Entry 4LF9 (X-ray diffraction, 3.28 A resolution); this record covers chains A and L of the 21 polymer chains in the assembly.

# Chain A
Molecule: 16S rRNA
From: Thermus thermophilus
Sequence (1522 nucleotides; numbered 0 to 1544 plus 19 insertion-coded residues; 42 numbers in that range are skipped by the numbering (no residue carries them; nothing is unmodelled there); the number before each row is that of its first residue; a row labelled like 190A-190L holds insertion residues (190A, then the next letters in order); numbering starts at 0):
     0 UUUGUUGGAG AGUUUGAUCC UGGCUCAGGG UGAACGCUGG CGGCGUGCCU AAGACAUGCA
    60 AGUCGUGCGG G
    73 CCGCGGGGUU UU
    88 ACUCCG
    95 UGGUC
   101 AGCGGCGGAC GGGUGAGUAA CGCGUGGGU
  129A G
   130 ACCUACCCGG AAGAGGGGGA CAACCCGGGG AAACUCGGGC UAAUCCCCCA UGUGGACCCG
   190 C
190A-190L CCCUUGGGGUGU
   191 GUCCAAAGGG CUUU
   216 GCCCGCUUCC GGAUGGGCCC GCGUCCCAUC AGCUAGUUGG UGGGGUAAUG GCCCACCAAG
   276 GCGACGACGG GUAGCCGGUC UGAGAGGAUG GCCGGCCACA GGGGCACUGA GACACGGGCC
   336 CCACUCCUAC GGGAGGCAGC AGUUAGGAAU CUUCCGCAAU GGGCGCAAGC CUGACGGAGC
   396 GACGCCGCUU GGAGGAAGAA GCCCUUCGGG GUGUAAACUC CUGAA
   442 CCCGGGACGA AACCCCCGAC GA
   474 GGGGACUGAC GGUACCGGG
   494 GUAAUAGCGC CGGCCAACUC CGUGCCAGCA GCCGCGGUAA UACGGAGGGC GCGAGCGUUA
   554 CCCGGAUUCA CUGGGCGUAA AGGGCGUGUA GGCGGCCUGG GGCGUCCCAU GUGAAAGACC
   614 ACGGCUCAAC CGUGGGGGAG CGUGGGAUAC GCUCAGGCUA GACGGUGGGA GAGGGUGGUG
   674 GAAUUCCCGG AGUAGCGGUG AAAUGCGCAG AUACCGGGAG GAACGCCGAU GGCGAAGGCA
   734 GCCACCUGGU CCACCCGUGA CGCUGAGGCG CGAAAGCGUG GGGAGCAAAC CGGAUUAGAU
   794 ACCCGGGUAG UCCACGCCCU AAACGAUGCG CGCUAGGUCU CUGGGUCU
   848 CCUGGGGGCC GAAGCUAACG CGUUAAGCGC GCCGCCUGGG GAGUACGGCC GCAAGGCUGA
   908 AACUCAAAGG AAUUGACGGG GGCCCGCACA AGCGGUGGAG CAUGUGGUUU AAUUCGAAGX
   968 AACGCGAAGA ACCUUACCAG GCCUUGACAU GCUAGG
 1003A G
  1004 AACCCGGGUG AAAGCCUGGG GUGCCCC
1030A-1030D GCGA
  1031 GGGGAGCCCU AGCACAGGUG CUGCAUGGCC GUCGUCAGCU CGUGCCGUGA GGUGUUGGGU
  1091 UAAGUCCCGC AACGAGCGCA ACCCCCGCCG UUAGUUGCCA GCGGUUCGGC CGGGCACUCU
  1151 AACGGGACUG CCCGCGAAA
  1171 GCGGGAGGAA GGAGGGGACG ACGUCUGGUC AGCAUGGCCC UUACGGCCUG GGCGACACAC
  1231 GUGCUACAAU GCCCACUACA AAGCGAUGCC ACCCGGCAAC GGGGAGCUAA UCGCAAAAAG
  1291 GUGGGCCCAG UUCGGAUUGG GGUCUGCAAC CCGACCCCAU GAAGCCGGAA UCGCUAGUAA
  1351 UCGCGGAUCA G
 1361A C
  1362 CAUGCCGCGG UGAAUACGUU CCCGGGCCUU GUACACACXG CCXGUXACGC CAUGGGAGCG
  1422 GGCUCUACCC GAAGUCGCCG GG
  1446 AGCCUACGGG
  1459 CAGGCGCCGA GGGUAGGGCC CGUGACUGGG GCGAAGUCGU AACAAGGUAG CUGUACCGGA
  1519 AGGUGCGGCU GGAUCCACUC CUUUCU
Not modelled in the structure: 0-4, 1534-1538
Construct notes: conflict C1534 (A2157 in M26923.1), A1535 (C2158 in M26923.1)
Modified / non-standard residues: PSU (pseudouridine-5'-monophosphate) at position 516, 7MG (7N-methyl-8-hydroguanosine-5'-monophosphate) at position 527, M2G (N2-dimethylguanosine-5'-monophosphate) at position 966, 5MC (5-methylcytidine-5'-monophosphate) at position 967, 2MG (2N-methylguanosine-5'-monophosphate) at position 1207, 5MC (5-methylcytidine-5'-monophosphate) at position 1400, 4OC (4n,o2'-methylcytidine-5'-monophosphate) at position 1402, 5MC (5-methylcytidine-5'-monophosphate) at position 1404, 5MC (5-methylcytidine-5'-monophosphate) at position 1407, UR3 (3-methyluridine-5'-monophoshate) at position 1498, MA6 (6N-dimethyladenosine-5'-monophoshate) at position 1518, MA6 (6N-dimethyladenosine-5'-monophoshate) at position 1519, PSU (pseudouridine-5'-monophosphate) at position 1540, PSU (pseudouridine-5'-monophosphate) at position 1541
Metal / ion sites: Mg2+ site 1: U12, G22; Mg2+ site 2: U12, A914; Mg2+ site 3 near G21 (its only coordinating residue here); Mg2+ site 4: C48, G115; Mg2+ site 5: A53, A353; Mg2+ site 6 near G105 (its only coordinating residue here); Mg2+ site 7: A116, G117, G289; Mg2+ site 8: C121, G124, U125, G236; Mg2+ site 9: C174, C175; Mg2+ site 10: U182, G183; Mg2+ site 11 near A195 (its only coordinating residue here); Mg2+ site 12 near U264 (its only coordinating residue here); 4 more K+ sites not listed; 64 more Mg2+ sites not listed
Small-molecule neighbours: gentamicin c1a (LLL; (2R,3R,4R,5R)-2-((1S,2S,3R,4S,6R)-4,6-diamino-3-((2R,3R,6S)-3-amino-6-(aminomethyl)-tetrahydro-2H-pyran-2-yloxy)-2-hydr oxycyclohexyloxy)-5-methyl-4-(methylamino)-tetrahydro-2H-pyran-3,5-diol): 5MC_1404, G1405, U1406, 5MC_1407, A1408, C1409, G1491, A1492, A1493, G1494, U1495

# Chain L
Name: ribosomal protein S12
From: Thermus thermophilus
UniProtKB: F6DEQ7 (F6DEQ7_THETG); numbering as in UniProt (aligned over 1-135)
Amino-acid sequence (135 residues; each row starts with the number of its first residue):
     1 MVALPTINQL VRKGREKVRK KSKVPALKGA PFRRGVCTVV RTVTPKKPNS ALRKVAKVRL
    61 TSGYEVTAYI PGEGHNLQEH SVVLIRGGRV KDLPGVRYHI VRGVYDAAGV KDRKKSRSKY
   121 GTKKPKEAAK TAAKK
Not modelled in the structure: 1-4, 130-135
Modified / non-standard residues: Asp92 ((3s)-3-(methylsulfanyl)-l-aspartic acid; 0TD)
Metal / ion sites: Mg2+: Pro48, Asn49 (shared with G529(A) of chain A)

# Interface between chain A and chain L
Pairs across the interface (121):
  U24(A) with Lys23(L), phosphate contact
  A33(A) with Phe32(L), base contact
  C34(A) with Phe32(L), sugar contact; Val101(L), sugar contact; Val104(L), phosphate contact
  G35(A) with Val104(L), sugar contact; Ser118(L), hydrogen bond to the sugar; Gly121(L), sugar contact
  C36(A) with Arg117(L), hydrogen bond to the sugar; Ser118(L), sugar contact; Thr122(L), sugar contact; Lys123(L), salt bridge to the phosphate; Lys124(L), phosphate contact
  U37(A) with Lys123(L), phosphate contact; Lys124(L), hydrogen bond to the phosphate
  U49(A) with Lys28(L), sugar contact
  C241(A) with Arg19(L), phosphate contact
  G302(A) with Lys17(L), salt bridge to the phosphate
  A303(A) with Lys17(L), salt bridge to the phosphate
  G362(A) with Lys28(L), hydrogen bond to the sugar; Arg33(L), phosphate contact; Arg34(L), salt bridge to the phosphate; Thr61(L), phosphate contact
  A363(A) with Lys28(L), hydrogen bond to the base; Pro31(L), base contact; Phe32(L), base contact; Arg33(L), phosphate contact; Arg34(L), salt bridge to the phosphate; Thr61(L), hydrogen bond to the phosphate; Tyr105(L), sugar contact
  A364(A) with Lys28(L), base contact
  G500(A) with Lys124(L), phosphate contact
  C501(A) with Arg117(L), salt bridge to the phosphate; Ser118(L), hydrogen bond to the phosphate; Lys124(L), phosphate contact
  G502(A) with Lys115(L), phosphate contact; Ser116(L), phosphate contact; Arg117(L), hydrogen bond to the phosphate; Ser118(L), hydrogen bond to the phosphate; Lys119(L), phosphate contact
  C503(A) with Ser116(L), hydrogen bond to the phosphate; Lys119(L), salt bridge to the phosphate
  C518(A) with Pro48(L), base contact; Ser50(L), hydrogen bond to the phosphate
  C519(A) with Ser50(L), hydrogen bond to the phosphate
  A520(A) with Ala51(L), phosphate contact; Leu52(L), hydrogen bond to the phosphate; Lys54(L), salt bridge to the phosphate; Glu73(L), hydrogen bond to the sugar
  G521(A) with Arg53(L), hydrogen bond to the base; Lys54(L), salt bridge to the phosphate; Gly72(L), phosphate contact; Glu73(L), phosphate contact
  C522(A) with Asn49(L), base contact; Arg53(L), base contact; Tyr69(L), hydrogen bond to the phosphate; Pro71(L), phosphate contact; Gly72(L), hydrogen bond to the phosphate; Tyr120(L), hydrogen bond to the phosphate
  A523(A) with Arg53(L), base contact; Val90(L), base contact; Asp92(L), base contact; Tyr120(L), phosphate contact
  C525(A) with Lys91(L), phosphate contact
  C526(A) with Lys91(L), salt bridge to the phosphate
  7MG_527(A) with Asn49(L), hydrogen bond to the base
  C528(A) with Asn49(L), hydrogen bond to the base
  G529(A) with Asn49(L), base contact; Ser50(L), hydrogen bond to the base
  G537(A) with Glu73(L), sugar contact; Arg113(L), salt bridge to the phosphate
  G538(A) with Arg113(L), phosphate contact; Lys114(L), hydrogen bond to the phosphate; Lys115(L), hydrogen bond to the phosphate
  A539(A) with Lys114(L), phosphate contact; Lys115(L), salt bridge to the phosphate
  G550(A) with Lys119(L), sugar contact
  U551(A) with Arg86(L), sugar contact
  U552(A) with Pro31(L), hydrogen bond to the sugar; Phe32(L), base contact; Arg86(L), sugar contact; Gly87(L), hydrogen bond to the sugar
  A553(A) with Val24(L), phosphate contact; Gly29(L), hydrogen bond to the sugar; Ala30(L), sugar contact; Pro31(L), sugar contact; Gly87(L), phosphate contact; Gly88(L), phosphate contact
  C554(A) with Ser22(L), hydrogen bond to the phosphate
  C555(A) with Lys20(L), phosphate contact
  C562(A) with Arg15(L), base contact; Glu16(L), hydrogen bond to the sugar; Lys17(L), sugar contact; Val18(L), phosphate contact
  A563(A) with Arg15(L), base contact
  C564(A) with Leu10(L), phosphate contact; Arg15(L), salt bridge to the phosphate
  G567(A) with Pro5(L), base contact; Arg15(L), hydrogen bond to the base
  G568(A) with Pro5(L), base contact
  G585(A) with Asn8(L), hydrogen bond to the sugar
  C879(A) with Asn8(L), phosphate contact
  C880(A) with Thr6(L), hydrogen bond to the phosphate; Asn8(L), hydrogen bond to the phosphate; Gln9(L), phosphate contact; Arg12(L), salt bridge to the phosphate
  G881(A) with Gln9(L), hydrogen bond to the phosphate; Arg12(L), salt bridge to the phosphate; Lys13(L), salt bridge to the phosphate
  C882(A) with Lys13(L), salt bridge to the phosphate
  U884(A) with Arg15(L), base contact
  A909(A) with Lys21(L), phosphate contact
  C910(A) with Arg97(L), salt bridge to the phosphate
  U911(A) with Arg97(L), salt bridge to the phosphate
  C912(A) with Lys46(L), sugar contact; Arg89(L), salt bridge to the phosphate
  A913(A) with Lys91(L), salt bridge to the phosphate
  C1490(A) with Pro94(L), sugar contact
  G1491(A) with Lys46(L), salt bridge to the phosphate
  A1492(A) with Lys46(L), phosphate contact; Lys47(L), hydrogen bond to the phosphate
Other interface residues (no listed pair), chain A (62 interface residues in all): A32, C242, C556, A759, C883, A908
Other interface residues (no listed pair), chain L (67 interface residues in all): Ile7, Leu84, Gly95, Arg102, Gly103

# Summary
Chain A and chain L form an interface of 62 and 67 residues respectively; the contacts include 34 hydrogen
bonds and 22 salt bridges. Polar pairs include A363(A)-Lys28(L), G521(A)-Arg53(L) and 7MG_527(A)-Asn49(L).
Chain A binds gentamicin c1a. U12(A) and G22(A) coordinate Mg2+ site 1.
Chain A is 16S rRNA and chain L is ribosomal protein S12, both from Thermus thermophilus; the structure,
Crystal Structure of 30S ribosomal subunit from Thermus thermophilus, was determined by X-ray diffraction.
